PDB entry 6F0K | electron microscopy, 3.87 A resolution | chains A and B of the 7 polymer chains in the assembly

== Chain A ==
Protein: Cytochrome c family protein
From: Rhodothermus marinus (strain ATCC 43812 / DSM 4252 / R-10)
UniProt: D0MDD4 (D0MDD4_RHOM4); residues 1-211 here = UniProt positions 1-211
Chain sequence (211 residues; each row starts with the number of its first residue):
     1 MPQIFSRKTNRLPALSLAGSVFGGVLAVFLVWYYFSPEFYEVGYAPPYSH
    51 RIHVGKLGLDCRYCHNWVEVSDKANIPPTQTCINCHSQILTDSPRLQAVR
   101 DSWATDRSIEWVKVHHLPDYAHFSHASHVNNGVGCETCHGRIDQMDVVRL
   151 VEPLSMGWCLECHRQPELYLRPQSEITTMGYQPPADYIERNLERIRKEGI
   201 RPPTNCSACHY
Not modelled in the structure: 1-4
Glycans and other covalent adducts: heme c (HEC) linked to Cys61, Cys64, Cys82, Cys85, Cys135, Cys138, Cys159, Cys162, Cys206, Cys209
Bound ions: heme c Fe (5 sites), coordinated by His50, His53, His65, His86, His125, His128, His139, Met156, His163, His210
Residues lining bound ligands:
  - heme c (HEC), molecule 1: Tyr34, Leu117, Pro118, Tyr120, Ala121, Ser155, Met156, Thr204, Asn205, Ala208, His210
  - heme c (HEC), molecule 2: Tyr44, Pro46, Tyr48, His50, His53, Val54, Leu59, Asp60, Tyr63, His65, Ile76, Pro77, Trp111, Val112, Lys113, Val114, His115, His139, Ile142, Val148
  - heme c (HEC), molecule 3: Pro47, Tyr48, Ile52, His53, Lys56, Leu57, Leu59, Tyr63, Pro77, Thr81, His86, Ile89, Leu90, Ser93, Arg95, Leu96, Trp111
  - heme c (HEC), molecule 4: His65, Val68, Lys73, Ala74, Asn75, Lys113, Val114, His115, His116, Leu117, Phe123, His125, His128, Val129, Val133, Gly134, Thr137, His139, Leu154
  - heme c (HEC), molecule 5: Leu117, His122, Phe123, Ser127, His128, Asn131, Val133, Leu154, Trp158, His163, Tyr169, Leu170, Ile200, Arg201, Pro202, Pro203, Ala208

== Chain B ==
Protein: Fe-S-cluster-containing hydrogenase
From: Rhodothermus marinus (strain ATCC 43812 / DSM 4252 / R-10)
UniProt: D0MDD5 (D0MDD5_RHOM4); numbering as in UniProt (aligned over 1-1039)
Chain sequence (1039 residues; row label = number of the first residue in the row):
     1 MIELPVVNPDGAETPGSGKRLWRSTADLRRDPEWVKLAHDEFMPGVAEPP
    51 SGTSRRQFLQIMGASMALAGLTACRRPVEKILPYVRQPEEIIPGIPLYYA
   101 TAMPFRGSVRPLLVESHEGRPTKIEGNPDHPLSRGATGVFEQASLLNLYD
   151 PDRSQQVLRKGEPASWGDFVQFARSLAAEAGTKRLAVLCEPSSSPTLAAL
   201 RRELERRYAQVRWVTYRPEGDDHEALGLQQAFGRPVRARYRFSEARVIVS
   251 LDADFLGPTDRNFVENTREFAASRRMERPEDEISRLYVIESTYTVTGGMA
   301 DHRLRLRAGDIPAFAAALAAELGVGELREAGARFAGHPYVVEIARDLRAA
   351 GARGVVLAGETQPPAVHALCAVINDLLGSLGRTVILHALDEPATAQHAAL
   401 AELVQAMQAGAVDALLLLNVNPVYDAPAALGFAEALAQVPEVIHLGLHVD
   451 ETARRSTWHLPSTHYLEAWGDGRAYDGTLSVIQPLIAPLYEAAHSPLEVL
   501 ALLATGEEQSAYDLVRNTWRRLLAGRGAFEQAWQRVLHDGFLPDSGYPTV
   551 SLRPNRQALADWPQAAEGGLEVVFRLDPTVLDGSFANNAWAQELPDPITK
   601 IVWDNVAILSPKTAAALGVKAEYHKGVYIADVIELSLDGRAVELPVWVLP
   651 GHPDDSITVYLGYGREITSTRPERKTPFFDLDDYTDIYGHGAIATGVGVN
   701 VAPLRRPDNTWVAYGAQVRKTGRTYKIVTTQDHGSMVGRPLVRLATVEEF
   751 RKNPDFAKEAEPPLEGLEPWDQYPTLWEENHPSKQPAFQDSDYYRNQWAM
   801 VIDLNACTGCNACIVACDSENNIPMVGKNEVGRGREMHWLRIDRYFVSDE
   851 AHADDPQIVVQPVPCMHCENAPCESVCPVAATVHSPDGLNEMVYNRCIGT
   901 RYCSNNCPYKVRRFNWFNWVKTLPIQVQMAQNPDVTVRFRGVMEKCTYCV
   951 QRIREAQRQANIEKRPLRDGEVKTACQQACPAEAITFGDLNDPNNAVVKQ
  1001 RQNARRYEMLAALNVKPRTSYLARITNPNPRLLEQEPVA
Not modelled in the structure: 1-74, 1036-1039
Bound ions: 4Fe-4S cluster Fe site 1: Cys807, Cys810, Cys813, Cys980; 4Fe-4S cluster Fe site 2: Cys817, Cys946, Cys949, Cys976; 4Fe-4S cluster Fe site 3: Cys865, Met866, Cys868, Cys873, Cys907; 3Fe-4S cluster Fe: Cys877, Cys897, Cys903
Residues lining bound ligands:
  - 3Fe-4S cluster (F3S): Val876, Cys877, Pro878, Val879, Ala881, Thr882, Met892, Cys897, Ile898, Gly899, Thr900, Arg901, Tyr902, Cys903, Arg912, Met943
  - heme c (HEC), molecule 1: Asp792, Tyr793, Arg954, Gln957, Arg958, Asn961
  - heme c (HEC), molecule 2: Ala880, Asn895, Arg896
  - 4Fe-4S cluster (SF4), molecule 1: Cys807, Thr808, Gly809, Cys810, Asn811, Ala812, Cys813, Ile842, Pro862, Cys980, Ala984
  - 4Fe-4S cluster (SF4), molecule 2: Cys813, Cys817, Asn821, Trp839, Leu840, Pro864, Cys946, Thr947, Tyr948, Cys949, Ala975, Cys976
  - 4Fe-4S cluster (SF4), molecule 3: Cys865, Met866, His867, Cys868, Pro872, Cys873, Asn890, Cys907, Tyr909, Arg912, Lys945

== Interface between chain A and chain B ==
Contacting residue pairs - 59 pairs, chain A then chain B:
  Trp67(A) with Ile92(B), hydrophobic
  Ser71(A) with Ile95(B)
  Asp72(A) with Glu955(B)
  Asn75(A) with Pro93(B)
  Ile76(A) with Ile81(B), hydrophobic; Pro83(B), hydrophobic
  Pro77(A) with Pro83(B)
  Pro78(A) with Tyr84(B); Gln87(B)
  Thr79(A) with Tyr84(B), hydrogen bond (backbone-backbone)
  Gln80(A) with Val85(B)
  Ser102(A) with Val85(B)
  Trp103(A) with Val85(B); Arg86(B)
  Asp106(A) with Val85(B)
  Ser108(A) with Leu82(B); Pro83(B), hydrogen bond (side chain-backbone); Val85(B)
  Ile109(A) with Ile81(B); Leu82(B)
  Glu110(A) with Lys80(B); Leu82(B)
  Trp111(A) with Lys80(B); Ile81(B), hydrogen bond (backbone-backbone); Pro83(B)
  Val112(A) with Lys80(B)
  Lys113(A) with Ile81(B)
  His116(A) with Arg76(B), hydrogen bond (backbone-side chain)
  Tyr120(A) with Asn895(B); Thr936(B)
  His122(A) with Asp934(B), hydrogen bond (side chain-backbone)
  Ser124(A) with Arg958(B)
  Ala126(A) with Ile962(B)
  Ser127(A) with Asn961(B); Ile962(B)
  Asn130(A) with Ile962(B)
  Asn131(A) with Asn961(B)
  Glu198(A) with Lys964(B), salt bridge
  Arg201(A) with Ser791(B), hydrogen bond (side chain-backbone); Asp792(B), salt bridge; Arg795(B)
  Asn205(A) with Pro886(B)
  Cys206(A) with Val883(B), hydrophobic; Val893(B), hydrophobic
  Ser207(A) with Ser885(B); Glu891(B); Arg954(B), hydrogen bond (backbone-side chain)
  Ala208(A) with Arg954(B)
  His210(A) with Val893(B); Asn895(B); Thr936(B)
  Tyr211(A) with Glu891(B); Met892(B); Val893(B); Asp934(B); Gln951(B), hydrogen bond; Arg954(B); Glu955(B), hydrogen bond; Arg958(B)
Also at the interface, not in a pair above, chain A (41 interface residues in all): Tyr40, Thr105, Arg107, Asp119, Lys197, Ile200, Pro202
Also at the interface, not in a pair above, chain B (39 interface residues in all): Val78, Glu79, Gly94, Asp790, Tyr793, Tyr894, Val935, Val950

== Summary ==
41 residues of chain A and 39 residues of chain B are in contact, with 9 hydrogen bonds and 2 salt bridges.
Polar pairs include Glu198(A)-Lys964(B), Arg201(A)-Asp792(B) and Ser108(A)-Pro83(B). Bound to chain B: heme c,
3Fe-4S cluster and 3 copies of 4Fe-4S cluster.
Chain A is Cytochrome c family protein and chain B is Fe-S-cluster-containing hydrogenase, both from
Rhodothermus marinus (strain ATCC 43812 / DSM 4252 / R-10); the structure, Alternative complex III, was
determined by electron microscopy.
